PDB entry 6IC4 | electron microscopy, 8.70 A resolution (very low resolution: no residue pairs are listed; an interface is given only as per-side residue counts) | chains D and G of the 12 polymer chains in the assembly

== Chain D ==
Molecule: Toluene tolerance efflux transporter (ABC superfamily, PerI-bind)
From: Acinetobacter baumannii
UniProtKB: A0A334XBW3 (A0A334XBW3_ACIBA); residue numbers follow UniProt; this construct covers 9-191
Amino-acid sequence (183 residues; each row starts with the number of its first residue):
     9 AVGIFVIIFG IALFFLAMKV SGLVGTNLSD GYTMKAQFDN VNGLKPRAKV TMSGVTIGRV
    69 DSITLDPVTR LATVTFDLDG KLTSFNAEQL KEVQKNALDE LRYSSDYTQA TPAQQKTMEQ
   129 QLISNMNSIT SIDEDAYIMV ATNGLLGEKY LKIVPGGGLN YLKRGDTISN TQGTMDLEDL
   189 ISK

== Chain G ==
Molecule: ABC transporter permease
From: Acinetobacter baumannii
UniProtKB: V5V9F4 (V5V9F4_ACIBA); residues 1-257 here = UniProt positions 1-257
Amino-acid sequence (257 residues; row label = number of the first residue in the row):
     1 MNTIAWLGRL VIERIRGIGV AALMLLQIIF SLPSAGGFGR FVYQMHRVGV MSLLIITVSG
    61 LFIGLVLGLQ GYSILVNVGS ESMLGTMVSL TLLRELAPVV AALLFAGRAG SALTAEIGSM
   121 KQSEQLASME MIGVDPLKQI VSPRLWAGIV SLPMLTVIFA AIGIVGGKLV GVDFLGVDEG
   181 SFWSGMQNNV QFGHDVVNGI IKSIVFALLC TWIAVFQGYA CDPTPEGIAT AMTRTVVYSS
   241 LCVLGFDFVL TAVMFGG

== How chain D and chain G interact ==
At this resolution (9 A) residue pairs are not listed: 5 residues of chain D and 5 of chain G lie at the interface.

== Overview ==
Chain D and chain G each contribute 5 residues to their interface.
Here chain D is Toluene tolerance efflux transporter (ABC superfamily, PerI-bind) and chain G is ABC
transporter permease, both from Acinetobacter baumannii. Entry 6IC4 (Cryo-EM structure of the A. baumannii MLA
complex at 8.7 A resolution) was determined by electron microscopy.
